Entry 6SPC (electron microscopy, 2.95 A resolution); this record covers chains a and e of the 21 polymer chains in the assembly.

# Chain a
Molecule: 16S rRNA
Organism: Pseudomonas aeruginosa
Sequence (1519 nucleotides; numbered 2 to 1526; 6 numbers in that range are skipped by the numbering (no residue carries them; nothing is unmodelled there); the number before each row is that of its first residue):
     2 A
     7 AAGAGUUUGA UCAUGGCUCA GAUUGAACGC UGGCGGCAGG CCUAACA
    55 AUGCAAGUC
    65 AGCGGAUAAA GGGAGCUUGC UCCUGGAUUC AGCGGCAGAC GGGUGAGUAA UGCCUAGGAA
   125 UCUGCCUGGU AGUGGGGGAU AACGUCCGGA AACGGGCGCU AAUACCGCAU ACGUCCUGAG
   185 GGAGAAAGUG GGGGAUCUUC GGACCUCACG CUAUCAGAUG AGCCUAGGUC GGAUUAGCUA
   245 GUUGGUGGGG UAAAGGCCUA CCAAGGCGAC GAUCCGUAAC UGGUCUGAGA GGAUGAUCAG
   305 UCACACUGGA ACUGAGACAC GGUCCAGACU CCUACGGGAG GCAGCAGUGG GGAAUAUUGG
   365 ACAAUGGGCG AAAGCCUGAU CCAGCCAUGC CGCGUGUGUG AAGAAGGUCU UCGGAUUGUA
   425 AAGCACUUUA AGUUGGGAGG AAGGGCAGUA AGUUAAUACC UUGCUGUUUU GACGUUACCA
   485 ACAGAAUAAG CACCGGCUAA CUUCGUGCCA GCAGCCGCGG UAAUACGAAG GGUGCAAGCG
   545 UUAAUCGGAA UUACUGGGCG UAAAGCGCGC GUAGGUGGUU CAGCAAGUUG GAUGUGAAAU
   605 CCCCGGGCUC AACCUGGGAA CUGCAUCCAA AACUACUGAG CUAGAGUACG GUAGAGGGUG
   665 GUGGAAUUUC CUGUGUAGCG GUGAAAUGCG UAGAUAUAGG AAGGAACACC AGUGGCGAAG
   725 GCGACCACCU GGACUGAUAC UGACACUGAG GUGCGAAAGC GUGGGGAGCA AACAGGAUUA
   785 GAUACCCUGG UAGUCCACGC CGUAAACGAU GUCGACUAGC CGUUGGGAUC CUUGAGAUCU
   845 UAGUGGCGCA GCUAACGCGA UAAGUCGACC GCCUGGGGAG UACGGCCGCA AGGUUAAAAC
   905 UCAAAUGAAU UGACGGGGGC CCGCACAAGC GGUGGAGCAU GUGGUUUAAU UCGAAGCAAC
   965 GCGAAGAACC UUACCUGGCC UUGACAUGCU GAGAACUUUC CAGAGAUGGA UUGGUGCCUU
  1025 CGGGAACUCA GACACAGGUG CUGCAUGGCU GUCGUCAGCU CGUGUCGUGA GAUGUUGGGU
  1085 UAAGUCCCGU AACGAGCGCA ACCCUUGUCC UUAGUUACCA GCACCUCGGG UGGGCACUCU
  1145 AAGGAGACUG CCGGUGACAA ACCGGAGGAA GGUGGGGAUG ACGUCAAGUC AUCAUGGCCC
  1205 UUACGGCCAG GGCUACACAC GUGCUACAAU GGUCGGUACA AAGGGUUGCC AAGCCGCGAG
  1265 GUGGAGCUAA UCCCAUAAAA CCGAUCGUAG UCCGGAUCGC AGUCUGCAAC UCGACUGCGU
  1325 GAAGUCGGAA UCGCUAGUAA UCGUGAAUCA GAAUGUCACG GUGAAUACGU UCCCGGGCCU
  1385 UGUACACACC GCCCGUCACA CCAUGGGAGU GGGUUGCUCC AGAAGUAGCU AGUCUAACCG
  1445 CAAGGGGGAC GGUUACCACG GAGUGAUUCA UGACUGGGGU GAAGUCGUAA CAAGGUAGCC
  1505 GUAGGGGAAC CUGCGGCUGG AU
Differences from the reference sequence: conflict A2, A72 (G2309540 in 1359201046), A101 (G2309511 in 1359201046)
From the paper describing this entry:
  - conformationally variable residues (side-chain flip): A1486, A1487

# Chain e
Molecule: 30S ribosomal protein S5
Organism: Pseudomonas aeruginosa
Reference sequence: A0A241XG65 (A0A241XG65_PSEAI); aligned to UniProt positions 11-159 over residues 11-159 (the alignment contains insertions or deletions, so no single offset holds)
Amino-acid sequence (149 residues; numbered 11 to 159; the number before each row is that of its first residue):
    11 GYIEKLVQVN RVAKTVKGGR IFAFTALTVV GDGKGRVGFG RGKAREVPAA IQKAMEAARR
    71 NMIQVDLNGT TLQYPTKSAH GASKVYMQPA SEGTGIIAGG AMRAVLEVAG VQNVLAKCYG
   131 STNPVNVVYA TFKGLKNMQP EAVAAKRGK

# How chain a and chain e interact
Contacting residue pairs (60; chain a residue first):
  A7(a) with Tyr-96(e), base contact; Ile-107(e), phosphate contact; Leu-125(e), base contact; Tyr-129(e), base contact
  A8(a) with Ile-107(e), sugar contact; Ala-108(e), sugar contact; Gly-109(e), sugar contact
  G9(a) with Met-112(e), phosphate contact; Lys-127(e), salt bridge to the phosphate; Cys-128(e), hydrogen bond to the phosphate
  A10(a) with Thr-132(e), phosphate contact
  G15(a) with Ala-23(e), sugar contact; Lys-24(e), base contact; Thr-25(e), base contact
  A16(a) with Val-22(e), sugar contact; Ala-23(e), hydrogen bond to the sugar
  U17(a) with Asn-20(e), phosphate contact
  C18(a) with Asn-133(e), phosphate contact; Asn-136(e), phosphate contact
  A19(a) with Ala-92(e), phosphate contact; Ser-131(e), hydrogen bond to the phosphate; Asn-133(e), phosphate contact; Asn-136(e), hydrogen bond to the phosphate
  U20(a) with Ala-92(e), phosphate contact; Ser-131(e), hydrogen bond to the phosphate
  A553(a) with Lys-127(e), salt bridge to the phosphate
  A554(a) with Tyr-129(e), stacking on the base
  A858(a) with Gly-91(e), phosphate contact; Ala-92(e), sugar contact
  U915(a) with Lys-24(e), sugar contact; Thr-25(e), hydrogen bond to the sugar
  G916(a) with Thr-25(e), sugar contact; Val-26(e), hydrogen bond to the sugar; Lys-27(e), phosphate contact
  A917(a) with Lys-27(e), phosphate contact
  U1064(a) with Val-26(e), phosphate contact; Arg-55(e), hydrogen bond to the phosphate
  C1065(a) with Arg-55(e), salt bridge to the phosphate
  U1067(a) with Lys-63(e), salt bridge to the phosphate
  G1068(a) with Arg-70(e), salt bridge to the phosphate
  U1072(a) with His-90(e), sugar contact; Val-135(e), sugar contact; Asn-136(e), hydrogen bond to the base; Tyr-139(e), hydrogen bond to the phosphate
  G1073(a) with Arg-51(e), sugar contact; Tyr-139(e), phosphate contact
  A1074(a) with Val-22(e), phosphate contact; Ala-23(e), phosphate contact; Thr-35(e), phosphate contact; Arg-51(e), salt bridge to the phosphate; Lys-53(e), salt bridge to the phosphate
  G1075(a) with Val-22(e), phosphate contact; Ala-23(e), phosphate contact; Lys-24(e), phosphate contact; Lys-53(e), salt bridge to the phosphate
  A1076(a) with Lys-24(e), salt bridge to the phosphate
  C1189(a) with Gly-28(e), phosphate contact
  A1390(a) with Thr-25(e), base contact
  A1392(a) with Val-26(e), hydrogen bond to the base; Lys-27(e), hydrogen bond to the base
Other interface residues (no listed pair), chain a (33 interface residues in all): G552, G560, C1063, G1066, U1188
Other interface residues (no listed pair), chain e (42 interface residues in all): Arg-21, Gly-29, Arg-30, Ala-33, Lys-87, Ser-93, Gln-98, Arg-113, Ala-126, Gly-130

# Overview
The interface between chain a and chain e involves 33 residues on one side and 42 on the other, with 12
hydrogen bonds, 9 salt bridges and 1 aromatic stacking contact. Polar pairs include U1072(a)/Asn-136(e),
A1392(a)/Val-26(e) and A1392(a)/Lys-27(e). From the paper: conformational variability at A1486(a) and
A1487(a).
Here chain a is 16S rRNA and chain e is 30S ribosomal protein S5, both from Pseudomonas aeruginosa. Entry 6SPC
(Pseudomonas aeruginosa 30s ribosome from an aminoglycoside resistant clinical isolate) was determined by
electron microscopy (same publication as 6SPE).
